PDB entry 4TZT | X-ray diffraction, 1.86 A resolution | chain A

== Chain A ==
Molecule: Enoyl-[acyl-carrier-protein] reductase [NADH]
From: Mycobacterium tuberculosis
Notes: EC 1.3.1.9
UniProt: P9WGR1 (INHA_MYCTU); numbering as in UniProt (aligned over 1-269)
Chain sequence (269 residues; each row starts with the number of its first residue):
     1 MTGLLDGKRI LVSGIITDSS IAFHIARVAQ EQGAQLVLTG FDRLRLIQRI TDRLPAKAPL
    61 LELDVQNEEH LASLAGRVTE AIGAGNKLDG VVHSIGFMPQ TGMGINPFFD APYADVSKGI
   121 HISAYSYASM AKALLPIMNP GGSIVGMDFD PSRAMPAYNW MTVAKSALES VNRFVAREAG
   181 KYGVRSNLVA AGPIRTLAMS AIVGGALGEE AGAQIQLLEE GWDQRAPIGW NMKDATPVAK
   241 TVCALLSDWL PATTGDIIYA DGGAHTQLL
Not modelled in the structure: 1
Ligand contacts:
  - 468 ((3S)-N-(3-chloro-2-methylphenyl)-1-cyclohexyl-5-oxopyrrolidine-3-carboxamide): G96, F97, M98, M103, F149, M155, P156, A157, Y158, M161, K165, M199, I202, I215, L218
  - NAD (nicotinamide-adenine-dinucleotide): G14, I15, I16, S20, I21, F41, L63, D64, V65, Q66, S94, I95, G96, F97, I122, M147, D148, F149, M161, K165, A191, G192, P193, I194, T196, M199
From the paper describing this entry:
  - binding site for 468: M155, P156
  - catalytic residues: Y158 (citing earlier work)

== Overview ==
Ligands of chain A: NAD and compound 468. The paper reports the catalytic residue Y158; a binding site for 468
at M155 and P156.
Chain A is Enoyl-[acyl-carrier-protein] reductase [NADH] (Mycobacterium tuberculosis); the structure, Crystal
structure of mycobacterium tuberculosis enoyl reductase (inha) complexed with
N-(3-chloro-2-methylphenyl)-1-cyclohexyl- 5-oxopyrrolidine-3-carboxamide, was determined by X-ray diffraction
(same publication as 4TZK, 4TRJ, 4U0J and 4U0K).
